6B3K - chains H and R of the 3 polymer chains in the assembly; structure by X-ray diffraction, 2.09 A resolution.

[Chain H]
Protein: Heavy chain of Fab BL3-6
From: Mus musculus
Notes: antibody fragment or engineered binder
Chain sequence (225 residues; row label = number of the first residue in the row):
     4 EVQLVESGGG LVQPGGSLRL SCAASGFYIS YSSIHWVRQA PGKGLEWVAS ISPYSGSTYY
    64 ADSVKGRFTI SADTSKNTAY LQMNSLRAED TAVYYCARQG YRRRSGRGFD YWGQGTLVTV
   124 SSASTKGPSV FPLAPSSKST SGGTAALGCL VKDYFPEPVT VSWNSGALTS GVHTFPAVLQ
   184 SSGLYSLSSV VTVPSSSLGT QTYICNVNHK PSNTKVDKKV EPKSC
Cystine bridges: Cys25-Cys99, Cys152-Cys208

[Chain R]
Molecule: RNA
From: synthetic construct
Sequence (83 nucleotides; numbered 2 to 84; the number before each row is that of its first residue):
     2 GACGCGACCG AAAUGGUGAA GGACGGGUCC AGUGCGAGAC CCGCACUGUU GAGUAGAGUG
    62 UGAGCUCCGU AACUGGUCGC GUC
What the authors report for this chain:
  - contacts within the chain: G39-C42 (hydrogen bond)

[Chain H / chain R interface]
Residue-residue contacts (23; chain H residue first):
  Tyr34(H) with A38(R), stacking on the base
  His38(H) with A40(R), base contact
  Ser55(H) with C41(R), base contact
  Pro56(H) with G39(R), sugar contact; A40(R), phosphate contact; C41(R), hydrogen bond to the base
  Tyr57(H) with A38(R), hydrogen bond to the sugar; G39(R), stacking on the base
  Ser58(H) with C41(R), hydrogen bond to the base; C42(R), base contact
  Ser60(H) with C41(R), hydrogen bond to the base
  Tyr62(H) with C41(R), sugar contact
  Gln102(H) with A40(R), hydrogen bond to the base
  Gly103(H) with G39(R), phosphate contact
  Tyr104(H) with A38(R), base contact; G39(R), phosphate contact
  Arg105(H) with C36(R), salt bridge to the phosphate; G37(R), hydrogen bond to the base; G39(R), salt bridge to the phosphate; A40(R), sugar contact
  Arg106(H) with C36(R), phosphate contact; G37(R), salt bridge to the phosphate
  Arg110(H) with A40(R), hydrogen bond to the sugar
Other interface residues (no listed pair), chain H (15 interface residues in all): Ser36

[In short]
15 residues of chain H and 7 residues of chain R are in contact; the contacts include 7 hydrogen bonds, 3 salt
bridges and 2 aromatic stacking contacts. Polar pairs include Pro56(H)-C41(R), Ser58(H)-C41(R) and
Ser60(H)-C41(R). From the paper: contacts within the chain involving G39(R) and C42(R).
Here chain H is Heavy chain of Fab BL3-6 (Mus musculus) and chain R is RNA (synthetic construct). Entry 6B3K
(Crystal structure of mutant Spinach RNA aptamer in complex with Fab BL3-6) was determined by X-ray
diffraction, deposited together with 6B14.
